PDB entry 8BF5 | electron microscopy, 2.96 A resolution | chains B and R of the 6 polymer chains in the assembly

# Chain B
Molecule: RNA-directed RNA polymerase catalytic subunit
Organism: Influenza B virus (B/Memphis/13/2003)
Notes: EC 2.7.7.48
UniProtKB: Q5V8Y6 (Q5V8Y6_9INFB); residues 1-752 here = UniProt positions 1-752
Chain sequence (772 residues; row label = number of the first residue in the row; numbers below 1 keep their minus sign (Gly-8 is residue -8)):
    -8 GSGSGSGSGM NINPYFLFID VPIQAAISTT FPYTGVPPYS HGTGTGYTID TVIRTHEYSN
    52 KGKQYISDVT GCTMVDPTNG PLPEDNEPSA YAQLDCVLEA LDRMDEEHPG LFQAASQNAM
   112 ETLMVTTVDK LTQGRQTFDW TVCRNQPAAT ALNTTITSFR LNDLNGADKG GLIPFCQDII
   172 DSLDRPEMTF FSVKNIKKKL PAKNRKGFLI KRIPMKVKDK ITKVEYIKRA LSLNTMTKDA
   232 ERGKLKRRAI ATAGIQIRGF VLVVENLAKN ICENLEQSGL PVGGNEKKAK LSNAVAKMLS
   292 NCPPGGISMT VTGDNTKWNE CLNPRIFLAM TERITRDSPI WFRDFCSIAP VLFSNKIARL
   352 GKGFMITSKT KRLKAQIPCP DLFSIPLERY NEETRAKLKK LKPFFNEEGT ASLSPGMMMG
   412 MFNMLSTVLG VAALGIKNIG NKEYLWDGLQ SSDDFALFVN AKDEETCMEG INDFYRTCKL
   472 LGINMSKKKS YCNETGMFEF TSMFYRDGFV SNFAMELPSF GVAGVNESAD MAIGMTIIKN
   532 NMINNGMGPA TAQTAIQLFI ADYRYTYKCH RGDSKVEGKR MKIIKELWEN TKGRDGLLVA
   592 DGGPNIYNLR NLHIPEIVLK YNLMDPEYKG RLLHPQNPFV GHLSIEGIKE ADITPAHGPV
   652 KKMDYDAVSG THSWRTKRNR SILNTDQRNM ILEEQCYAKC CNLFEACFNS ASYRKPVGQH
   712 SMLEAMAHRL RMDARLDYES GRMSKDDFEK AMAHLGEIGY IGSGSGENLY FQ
Disordered / not traced: -8 to -1, 192-198, 636-652, 750-763
Construct notes: expression tag (-8 to 0, 753-763)
Ion coordination: Mg2+: Asp305, Asp445
Small-molecule neighbours: phosphomethylphosphonic acid guanylate ester (G2P): Lys229, Lys235, Arg239, Ile241, Asn306, Thr307, Lys308, Trp309, Asn310, Met410, Asp444, Lys480

# Chain R
Molecule: 3' vRNA
Sequence (21 nucleotides; row label = number of the first residue in the row):
     3 UAUACAACUG AGAAAGCUAU U
Disordered / not traced: 3-7, 20-23

# Chain B / chain R interface
Pairs across the interface (39; chain B residue first):
  Tyr30(B) with A9(R), base contact
  Gly125(B) with U11(R), phosphate contact
  Arg126(B) with C10(R), salt bridge to the phosphate; U11(R), hydrogen bond to the phosphate
  Gln127(B) with A9(R), phosphate contact; C10(R), phosphate contact
  Cys134(B) with A8(R), phosphate contact
  Arg135(B) with A8(R), phosphate contact
  Asn136(B) with A8(R), hydrogen bond to the phosphate; A9(R), hydrogen bond to the phosphate
  Asn225(B) with A8(R), phosphate contact
  Met227(B) with A8(R), sugar contact; A9(R), phosphate contact
  Lys229(B) with C10(R), base contact
  Asp230(B) with A9(R), base contact
  Ile241(B) with C10(R), base contact
  Ala242(B) with C10(R), hydrogen bond to the sugar
  Thr243(B) with C10(R), sugar contact
  Arg249(B) with C10(R), hydrogen bond to the phosphate; U11(R), salt bridge to the phosphate
  Glu256(B) with G12(R), sugar contact
  Lys260(B) with A13(R), salt bridge to the phosphate
  Leu271(B) with A13(R), sugar contact
  Pro272(B) with A13(R), hydrogen bond to the sugar; G14(R), sugar contact
  Val273(B) with A13(R), hydrogen bond to the sugar
  Gly274(B) with A13(R), sugar contact; G14(R), sugar contact
  Gly275(B) with G14(R), hydrogen bond to the sugar
  Met410(B) with C10(R), sugar contact
  Gly411(B) with U11(R), sugar contact
  Met412(B) with U11(R), sugar contact
  Asn414(B) with U11(R), hydrogen bond to the sugar; G12(R), sugar contact
  Met415(B) with G12(R), sugar contact; A13(R), sugar contact
  Ile524(B) with A17(R), sugar contact
  Thr527(B) with A16(R), phosphate contact
  Asn531(B) with A16(R), sugar contact
Other interface residues (no listed pair), chain B (35 interface residues in all): Gln124, Thr228, Ala231, Ala520, Ala523
Other interface residues (no listed pair), chain R (10 interface residues in all): A15

# In short
Chain B and chain R form an interface of 35 and 10 residues respectively; the contacts include 9 hydrogen
bonds and 3 salt bridges. Among the polar pairs are Ala242(B)-C10(R), Pro272(B)-A13(R) and Val273(B)-A13(R).
Ligands of chain B: phosphomethylphosphonic acid guanylate ester.
Chain B is RNA-directed RNA polymerase catalytic subunit (Influenza B virus (B/Memphis/13/2003)) and chain R
is 3' vRNA; the structure, Early transcription elongation state of influenza A/H7N9 polymerase stalled with
incoming GTP analogue, was determined by electron microscopy together with 7R1F, 8BDR and 8BE0 from the same
study.
